Entry 3W32 (X-ray diffraction, 1.80 A resolution); this record covers chain A.

[Chain A]
Protein: Epidermal growth factor receptor
Source organism: Homo sapiens
Notes: EC 2.7.10.1; fragment: Kinase domain
Reference sequence: P00533 (EGFR_HUMAN); residues 696-1022 here = UniProt positions 696-1022
Sequence (330 residues; numbered 693 to 1022; the number before each row is that of its first residue):
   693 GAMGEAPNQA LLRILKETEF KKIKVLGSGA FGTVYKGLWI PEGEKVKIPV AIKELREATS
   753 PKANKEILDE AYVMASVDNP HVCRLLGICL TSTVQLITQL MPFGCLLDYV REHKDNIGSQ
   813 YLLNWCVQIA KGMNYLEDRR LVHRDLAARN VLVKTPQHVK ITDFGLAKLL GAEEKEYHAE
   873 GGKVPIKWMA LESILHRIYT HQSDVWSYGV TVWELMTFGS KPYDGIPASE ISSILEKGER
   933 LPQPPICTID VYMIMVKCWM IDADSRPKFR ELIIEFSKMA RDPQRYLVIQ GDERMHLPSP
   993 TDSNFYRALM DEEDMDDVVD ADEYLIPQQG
Disordered / not traced: 693-700, 1018-1022
Sequence notes: expression tag (693-695)
Small-molecule neighbours: 20a (W32; 4-({3-chloro-4-[3-(trifluoromethyl)phenoxy]phenyl}amino)-N-[2-(methylsulfonyl)ethyl]-8,9-dihydro-7H-pyrimido[4,5-b]azepine-6-carboxamide): Leu718, Gly719, Ser720, Val726, Ala743, Lys745, Met766, Cys775, Arg776, Leu777, Leu788, Ile789, Thr790, Gln791, Leu792, Met793, Gly796, Cys797, Leu844, Ile853, Thr854, Asp855, Phe856, Leu858, Phe997, Leu1001

[Summary]
Chain A binds 20a.
Chain A is Epidermal growth factor receptor (Homo sapiens); the structure, EGFR kinase domain complexed with
compound 20a, was determined by X-ray diffraction, deposited together with 3W33.
